Entry 7PX9 (electron microscopy, 3.80 A resolution); this record covers chains A and D of the 7 polymer chains in the assembly.

[Chain A (and D)]
Protein: AAA ATPase forming ring-shaped complexes
Organism: Mycobacterium tuberculosis
Notes: chain D of this document is another copy of the same molecule, construct and numbering; everything in this record applies to it too
UniProt: A0A045JPX7 (A0A045JPX7_MYCTX); residue numbers follow UniProt; this construct covers 1-609
Chain sequence (609 residues; each row starts with the number of its first residue):
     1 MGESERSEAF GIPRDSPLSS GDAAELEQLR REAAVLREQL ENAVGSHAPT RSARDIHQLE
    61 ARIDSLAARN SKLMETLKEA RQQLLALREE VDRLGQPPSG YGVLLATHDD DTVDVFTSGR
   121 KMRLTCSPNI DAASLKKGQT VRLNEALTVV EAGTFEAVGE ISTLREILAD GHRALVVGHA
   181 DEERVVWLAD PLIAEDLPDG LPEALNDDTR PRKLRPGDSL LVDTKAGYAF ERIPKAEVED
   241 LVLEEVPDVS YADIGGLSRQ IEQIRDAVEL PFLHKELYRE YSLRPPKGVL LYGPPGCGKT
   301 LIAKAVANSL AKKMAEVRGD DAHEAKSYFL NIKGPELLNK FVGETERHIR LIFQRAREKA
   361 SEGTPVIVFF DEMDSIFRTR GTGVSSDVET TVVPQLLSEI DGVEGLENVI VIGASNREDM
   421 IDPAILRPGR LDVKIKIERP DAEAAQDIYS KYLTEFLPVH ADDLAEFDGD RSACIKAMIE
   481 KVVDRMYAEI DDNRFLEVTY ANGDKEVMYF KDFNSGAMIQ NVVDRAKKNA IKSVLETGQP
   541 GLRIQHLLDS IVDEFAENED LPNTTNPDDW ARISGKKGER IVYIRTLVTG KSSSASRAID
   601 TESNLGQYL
Unresolved in the structure: 1-96, 194-210, 316-325, 385-387, 590-609 (chain D: 1-96, 194-210, 316-325, 378-389, 588-609)
Ion coordination: Mg2+: Thr300 (together with ATP)
Residues lining bound ligands: ATP (adenosine-5'-triphosphate): Asp253, Ile254, Gly255, Pro295, Gly296, Cys297, Gly298, Lys299, Thr300, Leu301, Asn416, Ile448, Tyr452, Gly516, Ala517, Gln520
Reported in the primary citation:
  - mutagenesis - K340A: abolished catalytic activity on ATP
  - mutagenesis - K340A: decreased catalytic activity on PupDHFR

[Interface between chain A and chain D]
Pairs across the interface (48; chain A residue first):
  Asp114(A) with Tyr101(D), hydrogen bond
  Lys121(A) with Tyr101(D)
  Met122(A) with Ser99(D)
  Arg123(A) with Pro97(D); Pro98(D); Ser99(D), hydrogen bond (backbone-backbone); Tyr101(D); Arg142(D)
  Leu124(A) with Pro98(D), hydrophobic
  Thr125(A) with Pro97(D)
  Leu147(A) with Pro98(D), hydrophobic
  Arg173(A) with Ala157(D); Glu231(D), salt bridge
  Leu175(A) with Ile161(D), hydrophobic
  Glu182(A) with Glu160(D); His179(D), salt bridge
  Glu183(A) with Glu160(D); Ile161(D)
  Arg184(A) with Gly159(D); Glu160(D)
  Val185(A) with Ala157(D); Val158(D); Gly159(D); Ile161(D), hydrophobic
  Val186(A) with Val158(D), hydrophobic
  Trp187(A) with Val158(D)
  Asp266(A) with Lys532(D), salt bridge
  Leu270(A) with Lys532(D); Leu535(D), hydrophobic
  His274(A) with Leu535(D)
  Leu277(A) with Ile531(D)
  Tyr278(A) with Ile531(D), hydrophobic
  Glu280(A) with Pro458(D)
  Tyr281(A) with Pro458(D); Lys527(D), hydrogen bond (backbone-side chain); Ala530(D); Ile531(D), hydrophobic; Val534(D); Gly541(D), hydrogen bond (side chain-backbone); Leu542(D), hydrophobic
  Ser282(A) with Lys527(D)
  Leu283(A) with Asp524(D); Lys527(D)
  Gly575(A) with Asn566(D); Pro567(D)
  Lys576(A) with Asn566(D), hydrogen bond (backbone-side chain)
  Lys577(A) with Asn566(D), hydrogen bond (backbone-side chain)
  Gly578(A) with Asn566(D)
Also at the interface, not in a pair above, chain A (33 interface residues in all): His108, Glu166, Asp181, Gly227, Ser398
Also at the interface, not in a pair above, chain D (32 interface residues in all): Gly100, Ile233, Pro234, Val238, Phe456, Leu457, Lys528, Thr564

[Summary]
33 residues of chain A face 32 of chain D across their interface, with 6 hydrogen bonds and 3 salt bridges.
Polar pairs include Arg173(A)-Glu231(D), Glu182(A)-His179(D) and Asp266(A)-Lys532(D). Chain A binds ATP. The
paper reports that K340A of chain A abolishes catalytic activity on ATP; K340A of chain A reduces catalytic
activity on PupDHFR.
Both chains are AAA ATPase forming ring-shaped complexes (Mycobacterium tuberculosis). Entry 7PX9
(Substrate-engaged mycobacterial Proteasome-associated ATPase - focused 3D refinement (state A)) was
determined by electron microscopy together with 7PXA, 7PXB, 7PXC and 7PXD from the same study.
